PDB entry 6W1C | electron microscopy, 5.30 A resolution (low resolution: residue-level contacts below are approximate; hydrogen-bond / salt-bridge calls are withheld) | chains F and I of the 16 polymer chains in the assembly

Chain F:
Protein: E2 glycoprotein
Source organism: Mayaro virus (strain Brazil)
UniProtKB: Q8QZ72 (POLS_MAYAB); residues 1-340 here correspond to UniProt positions 325-664 (UniProt number = residue number + 324)
Amino-acid sequence (340 residues; each row starts with the number of its first residue):
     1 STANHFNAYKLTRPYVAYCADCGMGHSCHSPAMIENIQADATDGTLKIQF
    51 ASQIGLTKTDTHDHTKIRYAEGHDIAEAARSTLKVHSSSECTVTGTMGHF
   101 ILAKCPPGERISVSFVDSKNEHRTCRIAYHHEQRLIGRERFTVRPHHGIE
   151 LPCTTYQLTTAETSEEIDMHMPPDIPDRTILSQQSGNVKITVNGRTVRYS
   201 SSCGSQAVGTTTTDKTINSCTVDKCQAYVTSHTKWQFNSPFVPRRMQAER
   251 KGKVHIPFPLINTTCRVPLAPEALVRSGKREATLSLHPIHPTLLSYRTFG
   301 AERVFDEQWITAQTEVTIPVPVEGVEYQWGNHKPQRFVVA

Chain I:
Protein: Fab CHK-265 heavy chain
Source organism: Homo sapiens
Notes: antibody fragment or engineered binder
Amino-acid sequence (218 residues; numbered 1 to 218; the number before each row is that of its first residue):
     1 QIQLVQSGREVKNPGETVKISCKASGYTFTEYPMLWVKQAPGKGFRWMGL
    51 IYTNTGEPTYAEEFKGRFVFSLEISASTAYLQINNLTNEDTATYFCVRDY
   101 FISLDYWGQGTTLTVSSAKTTAPSVYPLAPVCGGTTGSSVTLGCLVKGYF
   151 PEPVTLTWNSGSLSSGVHTFPALLQSGLYTLSSSVTVTSNTWPSQTITCN
   201 VAHPASSTKVDKKIESRR

Interface between chain F and chain I:
Pairs across the interface - 18 pairs, chain F then chain I:
  Q184(F) - D99(I)
  Q184(F) - Y100(I)
  Q184(F) - F101(I)
  Q184(F) - I102(I)
  S185(F) - D99(I)
  G186(F) - D99(I)
  G186(F) - Y100(I)
  G186(F) - F101(I)
  N187(F) - F101(I)
  N187(F) - I102(I)
  T221(F) - N54(I)
  T221(F) - T55(I)
  V222(F) - Y52(I)
  V222(F) - N54(I)
  V222(F) - T55(I)
  D223(F) - T55(I)
  D223(F) - G56(I)
  K224(F) - T55(I)
Other interface residues (no listed pair), chain F (9 interface residues in all): C220
Other interface residues (no listed pair), chain I (10 interface residues in all): E31, E57

Overview:
9 residues of chain F face 10 of chain I across their interface.
Here chain F is E2 glycoprotein (Mayaro virus (strain Brazil)) and chain I is Fab CHK-265 heavy chain (Homo
sapiens). Entry 6W1C (Human mAbs broadly protect against infection of arthritiogenic alphaviruses by
recognizing conserved elements of the MXR8 ...) was determined by electron microscopy (same publication as
6W2U, 6VYV and 6W09).
